Entry 3MZH (X-ray diffraction, 2.90 A resolution); this record covers chains B and C of the 4 polymer chains in the assembly.

Chain B:
Molecule: Probable transcriptional regulatory protein (probably crp/fnr-family)
Source organism: Mycobacterium tuberculosis
UniProtKB: O69644 (O69644_MYCTU); numbering as in UniProt (aligned over 1-224)
Sequence (225 residues; row label = number of the first residue in the row; numbering starts at 0):
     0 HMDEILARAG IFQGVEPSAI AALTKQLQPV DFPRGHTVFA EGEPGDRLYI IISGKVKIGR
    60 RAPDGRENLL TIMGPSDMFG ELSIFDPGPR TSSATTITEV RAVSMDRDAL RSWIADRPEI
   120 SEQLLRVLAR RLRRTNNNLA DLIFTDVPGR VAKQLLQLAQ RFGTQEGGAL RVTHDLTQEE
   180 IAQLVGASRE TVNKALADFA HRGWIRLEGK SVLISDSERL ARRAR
Construct notes: expression tag (0)

Chain C:
Molecule: 21-nt DNA strand
Sequence (21 nucleotides; each row starts with the number of its first residue):
     3 AAATGTGATC TAGGTCACGT G

Chain B / chain C interface:
Residue-residue contacts (14):
  Arg65(B) - DG16(C)  phosphate contact
  Arg65(B) - DT17(C)  salt bridge to the phosphate
  Asp145(B) - DG15(C)  phosphate contact
  Val146(B) - DG15(C)  hydrogen bond to the phosphate
  Pro147(B) - DG15(C)  phosphate contact
  Gly185(B) - DG16(C)  phosphate contact
  Ala186(B) - DG16(C)  phosphate contact
  Ser187(B) - DG16(C)  hydrogen bond to the phosphate
  Ser187(B) - DT17(C)  hydrogen bond to the phosphate
  Glu189(B) - DT17(C)  base contact
  Glu189(B) - DC18(C)  base contact
  Glu189(B) - DA19(C)  base contact
  Thr190(B) - DG15(C)  sugar contact
  Thr190(B) - DG16(C)  hydrogen bond to the phosphate

Overview:
The interface between chain B and chain C involves 9 residues on one side and 5 on the other; the contacts
include 4 hydrogen bonds and 1 salt bridge. Polar pairs include Val146(B)-DG15(C), Ser187(B)-DG16(C) and
Ser187(B)-DT17(C).
Chain B is Probable transcriptional regulatory protein (probably crp/fnr-family) (Mycobacterium tuberculosis)
and chain C is a 21-nt DNA strand; the structure, Crystal structure of cAMP receptor protein from
mycobacterium tuberculosis in complex with cAMP and its DNA ..., was determined by X-ray diffraction.
